PDB entry 6W19 | electron microscopy, 5.50 A resolution (low resolution: residue-level contacts below are approximate; hydrogen-bond / salt-bridge calls are withheld) | chains o and t of the 50 polymer chains in the assembly

# Chain o (and t)
Protein: Triplex capsid protein 2
Source organism: Epstein-Barr virus (strain B95-8)
Notes: chain t of this document is another copy of the same molecule, construct and numbering; everything in this record applies to it too
UniProtKB: P25214 (TRX2_EBVB9); residues 1-301 here = UniProt positions 1-301
Sequence (301 residues; row label = number of the first residue in the row):
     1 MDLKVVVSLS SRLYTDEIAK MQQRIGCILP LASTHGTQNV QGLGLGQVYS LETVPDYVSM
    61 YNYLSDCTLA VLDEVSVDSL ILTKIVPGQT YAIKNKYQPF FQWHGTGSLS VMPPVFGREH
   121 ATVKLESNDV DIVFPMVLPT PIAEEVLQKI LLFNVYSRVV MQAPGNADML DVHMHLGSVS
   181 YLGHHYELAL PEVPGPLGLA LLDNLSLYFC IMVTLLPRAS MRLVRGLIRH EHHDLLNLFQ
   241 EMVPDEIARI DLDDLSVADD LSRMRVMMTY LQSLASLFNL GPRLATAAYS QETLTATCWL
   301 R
Unresolved in the structure: 300-301

# Chain o / chain t interface
Residue-residue contacts - 109 pairs, chain o then chain t:
  Thr-106(o) / Asp-66(t)
  Glu-144(o) / Gln-272(t)
  Gln-148(o) / Arg-265(t)
  Gln-148(o) / Met-268(t)
  Gln-148(o) / Thr-269(t)
  Lys-149(o) / Arg-265(t)
  Leu-152(o) / Met-264(t)
  Tyr-156(o) / Arg-222(t)
  Tyr-156(o) / Asp-260(t)
  Tyr-156(o) / Leu-261(t)
  Tyr-156(o) / Met-264(t)
  Arg-158(o) / Gly-226(t)
  Arg-158(o) / Arg-229(t)
  Val-159(o) / Arg-222(t)
  Val-160(o) / Val-257(t)
  Asp-171(o) / Val-257(t)
  Asp-171(o) / Ala-258(t)
  Asp-171(o) / Leu-261(t)
  Val-172(o) / Leu-261(t)
  His-175(o) / Leu-261(t)
  His-175(o) / Ser-262(t)
  His-175(o) / Arg-265(t)
  Leu-176(o) / Leu-261(t)
  Leu-199(o) / Arg-229(t)
  Leu-202(o) / Leu-223(t)
  Leu-202(o) / Leu-227(t)
  Asp-203(o) / Leu-227(t)
  Asp-203(o) / Arg-229(t)
  Asp-203(o) / His-233(t)
  Asp-203(o) / Leu-236(t)
  Asn-204(o) / His-233(t)
  Ser-206(o) / Leu-223(t)
  Ser-206(o) / Val-224(t)
  Ser-206(o) / Leu-227(t)
  Ser-206(o) / Leu-236(t)
  Leu-207(o) / Leu-236(t)
  Leu-207(o) / Phe-239(t)
  Phe-209(o) / Ser-220(t)
  Phe-209(o) / Leu-223(t)
  Cys-210(o) / Val-224(t)
  Cys-210(o) / Phe-239(t)
  Cys-210(o) / Met-242(t)
  Cys-210(o) / Val-243(t)
  Ile-211(o) / Phe-239(t)
  Ile-211(o) / Met-242(t)
  Val-213(o) / Ile-247(t)
  Thr-214(o) / Pro-244(t)
  Leu-216(o) / Val-213(t)
  Leu-216(o) / Pro-217(t)
  Pro-217(o) / Phe-209(t)
  Ala-219(o) / Val-155(t)
  Ala-219(o) / Tyr-156(t)
  Ala-219(o) / Val-159(t)
  Ser-220(o) / Phe-209(t)
  Ser-220(o) / Cys-210(t)
  Ser-220(o) / Val-213(t)
  Arg-222(o) / Asn-166(t)
  Leu-223(o) / Arg-158(t)
  Leu-223(o) / Val-159(t)
  Leu-223(o) / Gln-162(t)
  Val-224(o) / Cys-210(t)
  Val-224(o) / Thr-214(t)
  Gly-226(o) / Gln-162(t)
  His-233(o) / Leu-197(t)
  His-233(o) / Leu-207(t)
  Leu-235(o) / Leu-207(t)
  Leu-235(o) / Tyr-208(t)
  Leu-235(o) / Ile-211(t)
  Leu-235(o) / Tyr-270(t)
  Leu-238(o) / Arg-263(t)
  Phe-239(o) / Leu-215(t)
  Glu-246(o) / Pro-217(t)
  Glu-246(o) / Arg-218(t)
  Glu-246(o) / Ile-250(t)
  Ile-247(o) / Thr-214(t)
  Arg-249(o) / Glu-246(t)
  Arg-249(o) / Arg-249(t)
  Arg-249(o) / Ile-250(t)
  Ile-250(o) / Glu-246(t)
  Ile-250(o) / Ile-247(t)
  Leu-255(o) / Tyr-156(t)
  Leu-255(o) / Val-159(t)
  Ser-256(o) / Tyr-156(t)
  Val-257(o) / Tyr-156(t)
  Asp-260(o) / Tyr-156(t)
  Leu-261(o) / Gln-148(t)
  Leu-261(o) / Lys-149(t)
  Leu-261(o) / Leu-152(t)
  Leu-261(o) / Leu-176(t)
  Met-264(o) / Gln-148(t)
  Met-264(o) / Leu-151(t)
  Met-264(o) / Leu-152(t)
  Met-264(o) / Phe-209(t)
  Arg-265(o) / Gln-148(t)
  Met-267(o) / Phe-209(t)
  Met-267(o) / Met-212(t)
  Met-268(o) / Glu-144(t)
  Met-268(o) / Gln-148(t)
  Leu-271(o) / Ala-275(t)
  Leu-271(o) / Phe-278(t)
  Gln-272(o) / Glu-144(t)
  Gln-272(o) / Phe-278(t)
  Gln-272(o) / Asn-279(t)
  Leu-274(o) / Leu-271(t)
  Ala-275(o) / Ala-275(t)
  Ala-275(o) / Asn-279(t)
  Phe-278(o) / Leu-271(t)
  Phe-278(o) / Gln-272(t)
  Trp-299(o) / Pro-87(t)
Interface residues without a listed pair, chain o (67 interface residues in all): Gly-107, Ser-108, Glu-145, Val-155, Leu-170, Leu-205, Met-212, Met-221, Leu-227, His-230, Leu-236, Asp-245
Interface residues without a listed pair, chain t (72 interface residues in all): Leu-147, Asp-171, Val-172, His-175, Leu-216, Ile-228, His-232, Leu-235, Asp-254, Val-266, Met-267, Leu-274, Ser-276

# Summary
The interface between chain o and chain t involves 67 residues on one side and 72 on the other.
Both chains are Triplex capsid protein 2 (Epstein-Barr virus (strain B95-8)). Entry 6W19 (Structures of Capsid
and Capsid-Associated Tegument Complex inside the Epstein-Barr Virus) was determined by electron microscopy
together with 6W2D and 6W2E from the same study.
